3OGS - chain A; structure by X-ray diffraction, 1.75 A resolution.

Chain A:
Protein: Beta-galactosidase
From: Trichoderma reesei
Notes: EC 3.2.1.23
UniProt: Q70SY0 (Q70SY0_TRIRE); residue numbers follow UniProt; this construct covers 21-1023
Amino-acid sequence (1003 residues; row label = number of the first residue in the row):
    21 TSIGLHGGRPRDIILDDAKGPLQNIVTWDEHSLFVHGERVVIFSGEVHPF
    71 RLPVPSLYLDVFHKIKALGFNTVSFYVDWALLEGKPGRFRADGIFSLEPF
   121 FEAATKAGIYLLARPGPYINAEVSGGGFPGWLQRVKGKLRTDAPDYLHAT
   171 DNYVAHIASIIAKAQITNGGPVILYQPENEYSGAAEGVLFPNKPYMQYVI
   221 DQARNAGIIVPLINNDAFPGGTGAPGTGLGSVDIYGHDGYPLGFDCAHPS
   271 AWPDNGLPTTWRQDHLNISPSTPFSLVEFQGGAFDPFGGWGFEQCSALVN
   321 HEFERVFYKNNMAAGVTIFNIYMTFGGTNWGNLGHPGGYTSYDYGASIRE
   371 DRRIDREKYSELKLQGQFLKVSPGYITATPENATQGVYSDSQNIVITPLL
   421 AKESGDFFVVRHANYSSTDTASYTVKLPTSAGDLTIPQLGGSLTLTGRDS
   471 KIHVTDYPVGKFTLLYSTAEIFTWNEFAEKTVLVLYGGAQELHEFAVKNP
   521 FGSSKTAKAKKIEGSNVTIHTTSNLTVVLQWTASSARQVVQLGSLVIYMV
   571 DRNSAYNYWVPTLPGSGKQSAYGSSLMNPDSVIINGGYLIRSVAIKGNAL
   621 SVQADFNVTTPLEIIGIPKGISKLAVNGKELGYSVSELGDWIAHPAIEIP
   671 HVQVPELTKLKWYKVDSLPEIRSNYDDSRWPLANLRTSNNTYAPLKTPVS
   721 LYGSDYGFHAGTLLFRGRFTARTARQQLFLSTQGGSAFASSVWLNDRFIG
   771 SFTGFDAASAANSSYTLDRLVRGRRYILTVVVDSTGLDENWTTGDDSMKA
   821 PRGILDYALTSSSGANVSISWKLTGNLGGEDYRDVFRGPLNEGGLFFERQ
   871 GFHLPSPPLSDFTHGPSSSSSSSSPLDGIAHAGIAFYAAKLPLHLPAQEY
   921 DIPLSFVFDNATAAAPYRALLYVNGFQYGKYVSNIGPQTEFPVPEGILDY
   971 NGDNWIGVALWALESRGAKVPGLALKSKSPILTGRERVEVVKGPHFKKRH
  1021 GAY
Not modelled in the structure: 21-37
Disulfide bonds: Cys266-Cys315
Covalently attached groups: N-acetylglucosamine (NAG) linked to Asn434, Asn709, Asn782; glycan linked to Asn627, Asn930
Ligand contacts: 1-methylethyl 1-thio-galactoside (IPT; 1-methylethyl 1-thio-beta-D-galactopyranoside): Tyr96, Ile139, Asn140, Ala141, Glu142, Asn199, Glu200, Asn235, Ala237, Asp258, Tyr260, Phe264, Glu298, Phe304, Tyr342, Tyr362, Tyr364, Glu809

Overview:
Chain A binds 1-methylethyl 1-thio-galactoside. Covalently linked N-acetylglucosamine: at Asn434, Asn709 and
Asn782.
Chain A is Beta-galactosidase (Trichoderma reesei); the structure, Complex structure of beta-galactosidase
from Trichoderma reesei with IPTG, was determined by X-ray diffraction together with 3OG2, 3OGR and 3OGV from
the same study.
